6HUC - chains Q and R of the 28 polymer chains in the assembly; structure by X-ray diffraction, 3.00 A resolution.

Chain Q:
Protein: Proteasome subunit alpha type-4
Source organism: Saccharomyces cerevisiae (strain ATCC 204508 / S288c)
Notes: EC 3.4.25.1
UniProtKB: P40303 (PSA4_YEAST); residues -1 to 252 here correspond to UniProt positions 1-254 (UniProt number = residue number + 2)
Chain sequence (254 residues; each row starts with the number of its first residue; numbers below 1 keep their minus sign (Met-1 is residue -1)):
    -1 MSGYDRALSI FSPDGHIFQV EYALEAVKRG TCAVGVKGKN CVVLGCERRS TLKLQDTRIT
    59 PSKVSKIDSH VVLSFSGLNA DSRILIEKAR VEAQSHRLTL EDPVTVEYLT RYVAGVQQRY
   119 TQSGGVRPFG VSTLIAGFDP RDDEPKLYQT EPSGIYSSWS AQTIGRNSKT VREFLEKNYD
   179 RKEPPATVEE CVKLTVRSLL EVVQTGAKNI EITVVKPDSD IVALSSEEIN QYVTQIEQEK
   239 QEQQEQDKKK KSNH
Unresolved in the structure: -1 to 0, 241-252
Swiss-Prot annotation at these positions:
  - modified residue: Thr58 (Phosphothreonine)

Chain R:
Protein: Proteasome subunit alpha type-5
Source organism: Saccharomyces cerevisiae (strain ATCC 204508 / S288c)
Notes: EC 3.4.25.1
UniProtKB: P32379 (PSA5_YEAST); residues -7 to 252 here correspond to UniProt positions 1-260 (UniProt number = residue number + 8)
Chain sequence (260 residues; numbered -7 to 252; the number before each row is that of its first residue; numbers below 1 keep their minus sign (Met-7 is residue -7)):
    -7 MFLTRSEYDR GVSTFSPEGR LFQVEYSLEA IKLGSTAIGI ATKEGVVLGV EKRATSPLLE
    53 SDSIEKIVEI DRHIGCAMSG LTADARSMIE HARTAAVTHN LYYDEDINVE SLTQSVCDLA
   113 LRFGEGASGE ERLMSRPFGV ALLIAGHDAD DGYQLFHAEP SGTFYRYNAK AIGSGSEGAQ
   173 AELLNEWHSS LTLKEAELLV LKILKQVMEE KLDENNAQLS CITKQDGFKI YDNEKTAELI
   233 KELKEKEAAE SPEEADVEMS
Unresolved in the structure: -7 to 0, 118-124, 243-252

Chain Q / chain R interface:
Pairs across the interface (64):
  Asp3(Q) with Glu117(R)
  Arg4(Q) with Glu117(R)
  Ala5(Q) with Val4(R), hydrophobic; Glu117(R); Ser127(R)
  Ser7(Q) with Ser127(R); Arg128(R)
  Ile8(Q) with Asp1(R); Gln15(R)
  Phe9(Q) with Gln15(R); Tyr18(R); Ser19(R); Ala22(R), hydrophobic; Leu73(R), hydrophobic; Arg128(R); Pro129(R); Gly131(R)
  Ser10(Q) with Tyr18(R)
  Pro11(Q) with Tyr18(R), hydrophobic; Glu21(R)
  Asp12(Q) with Glu21(R)
  Gly13(Q) with Tyr18(R); Glu21(R); Ala22(R)
  His14(Q) with Leu25(R)
  Ile15(Q) with Leu73(R), hydrophobic; Arg128(R)
  Lys35(Q) with Glu52(R), salt bridge
  Gln116(Q) with Ala75(R); Asp76(R); Arg128(R)
  Thr119(Q) with Arg128(R), hydrogen bond (backbone-side chain)
  Gln120(Q) with Met126(R); Ser127(R), hydrogen bond (backbone-backbone); Arg128(R); Pro129(R); Phe130(R)
  Ser121(Q) with Ser127(R)
  Gly122(Q) with Ser127(R)
  Ser151(Q) with Ala75(R)
  Gly152(Q) with Ala75(R)
  Ile153(Q) with Thr74(R); Ala75(R)
  Ser155(Q) with Leu51(R); Ser55(R)
  Ser156(Q) with Leu51(R); Glu52(R), hydrogen bond (backbone-backbone); Ser55(R), hydrogen bond (backbone-side chain)
  Trp157(Q) with Ser48(R); Leu50(R); Leu51(R); Glu52(R)
  Ser158(Q) with Leu50(R), hydrogen bond (backbone-backbone); Glu52(R), hydrogen bond
  Ala159(Q) with Leu50(R)
  Leu173(Q) with Leu50(R), hydrophobic
  Glu174(Q) with Ser48(R), hydrogen bond; Pro49(R); Leu50(R)
  Tyr177(Q) with Leu50(R), hydrophobic
  Arg179(Q) with Pro49(R), hydrogen bond (side chain-backbone); Leu50(R), hydrogen bond (side chain-backbone); Leu51(R), hydrogen bond (side chain-backbone); Glu52(R)
Interface residues without a listed pair, chain Q (31 interface residues in all): Arg170
Interface residues without a listed pair, chain R (26 interface residues in all): Thr47

Summary:
31 residues of chain Q face 26 of chain R across their interface, with 10 hydrogen bonds and 1 salt bridge.
Polar contacts include Lys35(Q)-Glu52(R), Thr119(Q)-Arg128(R) and Ser156(Q)-Ser55(R).
Chain Q is Proteasome subunit alpha type-4 and chain R is Proteasome subunit alpha type-5, both from
Saccharomyces cerevisiae (strain ATCC 204508 / S288c); the structure, Yeast 20S proteasome with human beta2c
(S171G) in complex with 18, was determined by X-ray diffraction, deposited together with 6HTB, 6HTC, 6HTD,
6HTP, 6HTR, 6HUB and 30 further entries.
